4RT4 - chains B and E of the 5 polymer chains in the assembly; structure by X-ray diffraction, 2.00 A resolution.

== Chain B ==
Molecule: Protein dpy-30 homolog
From: Homo sapiens
Notes: fragment: C terminal domain
UniProtKB: Q9C005 (DPY30_HUMAN); residues 41-99 here = UniProt positions 41-99
Amino-acid sequence (66 residues; each row starts with the number of its first residue):
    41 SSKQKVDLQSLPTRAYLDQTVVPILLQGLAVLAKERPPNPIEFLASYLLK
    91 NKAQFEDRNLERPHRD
Unresolved in the structure: 41-46, 97-106
Differences from the reference sequence: expression tag (100-106)

== Chain E ==
Molecule: Peptide from COMPASS component BRE2
UniProtKB: P43132 (BRE2_YEAST); residues 475-504 here correspond to UniProt positions 476-505 (UniProt number = residue number + 1)
Amino-acid sequence (30 residues; row label = number of the first residue in the row):
   475 NTLDTLYKEQIAEDIVWDIIDELEQIALQQ
Unresolved in the structure: 475-479, 501-504

== How chain B and chain E interact ==
Residue-residue contacts (12; chain B residue first):
  Thr53(B) - Ile485(E)
  Arg54(B) - Ile485(E)
  Arg54(B) - Asp488(E)
  Arg54(B) - Asp492(E)  salt bridge
  Leu57(B) - Ile489(E)  hydrophobic
  Val62(B) - Ile489(E)  hydrophobic
  Leu66(B) - Ile493(E)  hydrophobic
  Leu66(B) - Glu496(E)
  Leu66(B) - Leu497(E)  hydrophobic
  Leu69(B) - Ile493(E)  hydrophobic
  Leu69(B) - Leu497(E)
  Ala70(B) - Leu497(E)  hydrophobic
Interface residues without a listed pair, chain B (9 interface residues in all): Asp58, Leu65
Interface residues without a listed pair, chain E (8 interface residues in all): Lys482

== In short ==
9 residues of chain B face 8 of chain E across their interface, with 1 salt bridge. The salt-bridged pair is
Arg54(B)-Asp492(E).
Chain B is Protein dpy-30 homolog (Homo sapiens) and chain E is Peptide from COMPASS component BRE2; the
structure, Crystal structure of Dpy30 complexed with Bre2, was determined by X-ray diffraction together with
4RTA from the same study.
